PDB entry 7ZM2 | X-ray diffraction, 2.20 A resolution | chain A

Chain A:
Name: 4,5:9,10-diseco-3-hydroxy-5,9,17-trioxoandrosta-1(10), 2-diene-4-oate hydrolase
From: Mycobacterium tuberculosis H37Rv
Notes: EC 3.7.1.17, 3.7.1.8
UniProt: P9WNH5 (HSAD_MYCTU); numbering as in UniProt (aligned over 1-291)
Sequence (299 residues; numbered 1 to 299; the number before each row is that of its first residue):
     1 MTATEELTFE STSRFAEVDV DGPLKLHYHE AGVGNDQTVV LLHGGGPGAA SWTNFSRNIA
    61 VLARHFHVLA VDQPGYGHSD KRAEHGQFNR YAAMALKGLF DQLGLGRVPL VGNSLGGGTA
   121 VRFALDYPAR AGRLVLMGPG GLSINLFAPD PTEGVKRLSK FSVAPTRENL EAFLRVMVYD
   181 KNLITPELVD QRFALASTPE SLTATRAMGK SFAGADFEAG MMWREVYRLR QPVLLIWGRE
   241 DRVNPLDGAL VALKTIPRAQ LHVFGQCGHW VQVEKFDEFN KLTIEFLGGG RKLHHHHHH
Unresolved in the structure: 1-6, 291-299
Sequence notes: expression tag (292-299)
UniProt features mapped onto this chain:
  - active site: His269 (Proton acceptor)
  - binding site (substrate): Gly45, Gly46, Asn54, Asn113, Leu115, Arg192, Trp270
  - site: Ser114 (Transition state stabilizer)
  - mutagenesis: Ser114 (S114A: Reduces the hydrolase activity)
Covalent attachments: compound 9SW linked to Ser114
Residues lining bound ligands: 9SW (methoxy-[(3R)-3-[(2R)-1-methoxy-1,3-bis(oxidanylidene)butan-2-yl]pentadecyl]phosphinic acid): Gly44, Gly45, Gly46, Leu115, Phe173, Met177, Val243, His269
From the paper describing this entry:
  - binding site for 9SW: Ser114
  - catalytic residues: Ser114

Summary:
Compound 9SW is covalently linked to Ser114. From UniProt: active-site residue His269, 7 substrate-binding
residues and one mutagenesis site. The paper reports the catalytic residue Ser114; a binding site for 9SW at
Ser114.
Chain A is 4,5:9,10-diseco-3-hydroxy-5,9,17-trioxoandrosta-1(10), 2-diene-4-oate hydrolase (Mycobacterium
tuberculosis H37Rv); the structure, Crystal structure of HsaD from Mycobacterium tuberculosis in complex with
Cyclophostin-like inhibitor CyC8b, was determined by X-ray diffraction together with 7ZJT, 7ZM1, 7ZM3 and 7ZM4
from the same study.
